PDB entry 8K7R | electron microscopy, 3.56 A resolution | chains A and F of the 3 polymer chains in the assembly

# Chain A
Protein: High affinity immunoglobulin epsilon receptor subunit alpha
From: Homo sapiens
UniProtKB: P12319 (FCERA_HUMAN); residue numbers follow UniProt; this construct covers 1-257
Chain sequence (280 residues; numbered 1 to 280; the number before each row is that of its first residue):
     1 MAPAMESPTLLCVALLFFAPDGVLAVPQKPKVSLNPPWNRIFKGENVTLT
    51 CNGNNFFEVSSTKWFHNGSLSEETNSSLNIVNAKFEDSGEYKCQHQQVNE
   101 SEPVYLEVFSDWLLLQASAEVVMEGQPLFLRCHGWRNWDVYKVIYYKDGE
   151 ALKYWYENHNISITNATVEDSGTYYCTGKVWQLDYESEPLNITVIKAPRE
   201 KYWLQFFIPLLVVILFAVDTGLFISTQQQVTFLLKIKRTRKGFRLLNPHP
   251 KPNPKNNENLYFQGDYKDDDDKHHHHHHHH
Not modelled in the structure: 1-28, 204-280
Construct notes: expression tag (258-280)
UniProt features mapped onto this chain:
  - glycosylation (N-linked (GlcNAc...) asparagine): Asn46, Asn67, Asn75, Asn99, Asn160, Asn165, Asn191
Disulfide bonds: Cys51-Cys93, Cys132-Cys176
Glycans and other covalent adducts: N-acetylglucosamine (NAG) linked to Asn46, Asn165, Asn191; glycan linked to Asn67, Asn160

# Chain F
Protein: IgE Fc
From: Homo sapiens
Chain sequence (351 residues; each row starts with the number of its first residue):
    83 METGLRWLLLVAVLKGVQCQSVASRDFTPPTVKILQSSCDGGGHFPPTIQ
   133 LLCLVSGYTPGTIQITWLEDGQVMDVDLSTASTTQEGELASTQSELTLSQ
   183 KHWLSDRTYTCQVTYQGHTFEDSTKKCADSNPRGVSAYLSRPSPFDLFIR
   233 KSPTITCLVVDLAPSKGTVQLTWSRASGKPVNHSTRKEEKQRNGTLTVTS
   283 TLPVGTRDWIEGETYQCRVTHPHLPRALMRSTTKTSGPRAAPEVYAFATP
   333 EWPGSRDKRTLACLIQNFMPEDISVQWLHNEVQLPDARHSTTQPRKTKGS
   383 GFFVFSRLEVTRAEWEQKDEFICRAVHEAASPSQTVQRAVSVNPHHHHHH
   433 H
Not modelled in the structure: 83-110, 160-171, 426-433
Disulfide bonds: Cys135-Cys193, Cys239-Cys299, Cys345-Cys405
Glycans and other covalent adducts: glycan linked to Asn275

# Chain A / chain F interface
Contacting residue pairs - 19 pairs, chain A then chain F:
  Ser110(A) - Pro307(F)
  Ser110(A) - Arg308(F)
  Asp111(A) - Pro307(F)
  Asp111(A) - Arg308(F)  salt bridge
  Trp112(A) - Pro307(F)
  Trp112(A) - Arg308(F)
  Trp135(A) - His305(F)  hydrogen bond (side chain-backbone)
  Trp135(A) - Pro307(F)  hydrophobic
  Arg136(A) - His305(F)
  Trp138(A) - His305(F)
  Tyr141(A) - Asn213(F)
  Trp181(A) - Asn213(F)
  Trp181(A) - Pro214(F)
  Trp181(A) - Arg215(F)
  Trp181(A) - Gly216(F)  hydrogen bond (backbone-backbone)
  Gln182(A) - Asn213(F)
  Gln182(A) - Arg215(F)
  Leu183(A) - Gly216(F)
  Leu183(A) - Val217(F)
Also at the interface, not in a pair above, chain F (11 interface residues in all): Ser218, Pro304, Leu306

# In short
The interface between chain A and chain F involves 10 residues on one side and 11 on the other, with 2
hydrogen bonds and 1 salt bridge. Among the polar pairs are Asp111(A)-Arg308(F), Trp135(A)-His305(F) and
Trp181(A)-Gly216(F). N-acetylglucosamine is covalently linked to Asn46(A), Asn165(A) and Asn191(A).
Chain A is High affinity immunoglobulin epsilon receptor subunit alpha and chain F is IgE Fc, both from Homo
sapiens; the structure, Human Fc epsilon RI in complex with hIgE Fc (TMD disordered), was determined by
electron microscopy together with 8K7S, 8K7T and 8YRJ from the same study.
